PDB entry 4RAQ | X-ray diffraction, 2.53 A resolution | chains A and D of the 4 polymer chains in the assembly

[Chain A (and D)]
Molecule: Hypoxanthine-guanine phosphoribosyltransferase
Organism: Homo sapiens
Notes: EC 2.4.2.8; chain D of this document is another copy of the same molecule, construct and numbering; everything in this record applies to it too
Reference sequence: P00492 (HPRT_HUMAN); residues 1-217 here correspond to UniProt positions 2-218 (UniProt number = residue number + 1)
Amino-acid sequence (217 residues; numbered 1 to 217; the number before each row is that of its first residue):
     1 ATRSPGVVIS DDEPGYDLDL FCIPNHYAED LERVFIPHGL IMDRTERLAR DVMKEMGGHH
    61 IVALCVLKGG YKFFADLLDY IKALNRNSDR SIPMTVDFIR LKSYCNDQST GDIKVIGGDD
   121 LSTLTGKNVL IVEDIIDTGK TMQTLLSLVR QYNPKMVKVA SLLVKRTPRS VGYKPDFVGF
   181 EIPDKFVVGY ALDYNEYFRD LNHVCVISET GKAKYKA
Unresolved in the structure: 1-3, 104-119 (chain D: 1-2, 102-113, 118-119)
Bound ions: Mg2+ site 1: Asp134 (together with 3L8); Mg2+ site 2: Asp193 (together with 3L8)
Residues lining bound ligands: 3L8 ([(2-{[2-(6-oxo-1,6-dihydro-9H-purin-9-yl)ethyl](2-phosphonoethyl)amino}ethoxy)methyl]phosphonic acid): Leu67, Lys68, Gly69, Arg100, Asp134, Ile135, Ile136, Asp137, Thr138, Gly139, Lys140, Thr141, Lys165, Lys185, Phe186, Val187, Leu192, Asp193, Arg199

[Interface between chain A and chain D]
Contacting residue pairs (10; chain A residue first):
  Glu46(A) - Arg86(D)  salt bridge
  Glu46(A) - Asn87(D)
  Arg50(A) - Arg86(D)  hydrogen bond (side chain-backbone)
  Arg50(A) - Asn87(D)
  Leu84(A) - Asn87(D)
  Arg86(A) - Glu46(D)  salt bridge
  Arg86(A) - Arg50(D)  hydrogen bond (backbone-side chain)
  Asn87(A) - Glu46(D)  hydrogen bond
  Asn87(A) - Arg50(D)  hydrogen bond
  Asn87(A) - Leu84(D)

[In short]
Chain A and chain D each contribute 5 residues to their interface; the contacts include 4 hydrogen bonds and 2
salt bridges. Polar pairs include Glu46(A)-Arg86(D), Arg50(A)-Arg86(D) and Asn87(A)-Glu46(D). Chain A binds
compound 3L8.
Chain A and chain D are both Hypoxanthine-guanine phosphoribosyltransferase (Homo sapiens); the structure,
Aza-acyclic nucleoside phosphonates containing a second phosphonate group as inhibitors of the human,
Plasmodium falciparum and ..., was determined by X-ray diffraction together with 4RAB, 4RAC, 4RAD, 4RAN and
4RAO from the same study.
